1UUX - chain A; structure by X-ray diffraction, 1.60 A resolution.

[Chain A]
Protein: Molybdopterin biosynthesis CNX1
Organism: Arabidopsis thaliana
Notes: fragment: g-domain, residues 462-624
Reference sequence: Q39054 (CNX1_ARATH); residues 1-163 here correspond to UniProt positions 462-624 (UniProt number = residue number + 461)
Chain sequence (163 residues; numbered 1 to 163; the number before each row is that of its first residue):
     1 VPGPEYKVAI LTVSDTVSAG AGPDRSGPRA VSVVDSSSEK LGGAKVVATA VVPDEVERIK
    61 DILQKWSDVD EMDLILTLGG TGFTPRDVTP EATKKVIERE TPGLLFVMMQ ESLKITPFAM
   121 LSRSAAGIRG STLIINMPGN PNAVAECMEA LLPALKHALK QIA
Unresolved in the structure: 1-2
Small-molecule neighbours:
  - MTE (phosphonic acidmono-(2-amino-5,6-dimercapto-4-oxo-3,7,8a,9,10,10a-hexahydro-4H-8-oxa-1,3,9,10-tetraaza-anthracen-7-ylmethyl)ester): G79, G80, T81, G82, D87, S112, T116, F118, A119, L121, S122, M137, P138, G139, N140, A143, E146, C147, Q161
  - propanoic acid (PPI): A50, R58, I62, K65, W66, D70
Curated features (UniProtKB/Swiss-Prot):
  - binding site (AMP): D24, R25, G80, G139
  - binding site (substrate): T81, G82, S112, G139, E146

[Summary]
Bound to chain A: compound MTE and propanoic acid. Curated annotation (UniProt) lists 4 AMP-binding residues
and 5 substrate-binding residues.
Chain A is Molybdopterin biosynthesis CNX1 (Arabidopsis thaliana); the structure, Structure of a
molybdopterin-bound cnx1g domain links molybdenum and copper metabolism, was determined by X-ray diffraction
together with 1UUY from the same study.
